PDB entry 9EQI | X-ray diffraction, 1.40 A resolution | chains S and L of the 4 polymer chains in the assembly

== Chain S ==
Molecule: Hydrogenase-1 small chain
Organism: Escherichia coli
Notes: EC 1.12.99.6
UniProtKB: P69739 (MBHS_ECOLI); residues 1-271 here correspond to UniProt positions 46-316 (UniProt number = residue number + 45)
Amino-acid sequence (279 residues; numbered 1 to 279; the number before each row is that of its first residue):
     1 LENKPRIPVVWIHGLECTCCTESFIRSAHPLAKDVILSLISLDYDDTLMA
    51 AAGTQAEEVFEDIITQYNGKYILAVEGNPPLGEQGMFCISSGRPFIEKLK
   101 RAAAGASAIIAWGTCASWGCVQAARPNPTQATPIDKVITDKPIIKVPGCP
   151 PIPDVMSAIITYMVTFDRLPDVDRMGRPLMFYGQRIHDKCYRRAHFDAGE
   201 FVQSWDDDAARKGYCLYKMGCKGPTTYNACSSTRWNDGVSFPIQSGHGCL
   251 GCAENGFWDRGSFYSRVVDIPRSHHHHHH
Not modelled in the structure: 1-3, 267-279
Differences from the reference sequence: expression tag (272-279)
Ion coordination: fe4-s3 cluster Fe: Cys-17, Cys-19, Cys-20, Cys-115, Cys-120, Cys-149; 4Fe-4S cluster Fe: His-187, Cys-190, Cys-215, Cys-221; 3Fe-4S cluster Fe: Cys-230, Cys-249, Cys-252
Small-molecule neighbours:
  - 3Fe-4S cluster (F3S): Ile-186, Thr-226, Asn-228, Cys-230, Trp-235, Phe-241, Pro-242, Cys-249, Leu-250, Gly-251, Cys-252, Ala-253
  - fe4-s3 cluster (SF3): Glu-16, Cys-17, Thr-18, Cys-19, Cys-20, Glu-76, Gly-113, Thr-114, Cys-115, Cys-120, Gly-148, Cys-149, Pro-150
  - 4Fe-4S cluster (SF4): Ile-186, His-187, Cys-190, Arg-192, Arg-193, Phe-196, Cys-215, Leu-216, Tyr-217, Cys-221, Gly-223, Pro-224, Ile-243
Swiss-Prot annotation at these positions:
  - binding site ([4Fe-4S] cluster): Cys-17, Cys-20, Cys-115, Cys-149, His-187, Cys-190, Cys-215, Cys-221
  - binding site ([3Fe-4S] cluster): Cys-230, Cys-249, Cys-252

== Chain L ==
Molecule: Hydrogenase-1 large chain
Organism: Escherichia coli
Notes: EC 1.12.99.6
UniProtKB: P0ACD8 (MBHL_ECOLI); numbering as in UniProt (aligned over 1-582)
Amino-acid sequence (582 residues; each row starts with the number of its first residue):
     1 MSTQYETQGYTINNAGRRLVVDPITRIEGHMRCEVNINDQNVITNAVSCG
    51 TMFRGLEIILQGRDPRDAWAFVERICGVCTGVHALASVYAIEDAIGIKVP
   101 DNANIIRNIMLATLWCHDHLVHFYQLAGMDWIDVLDALKADPRKTSELAQ
   151 SLSSWPKSSPGYFFDVQNRLKKFVEGGQLGIFRNGYWGHPQYKLPPEANL
   201 MGFAHYLEALDFQREIVKIHAVFGGKNPHPNWIVGGMPCAINIDESGAVG
   251 AVNMERLNLVQSIITRTADFINNVMIPDALAIGQFNKPWSEIGTGLSDKC
   301 VLSYGAFPDIANDFGEKSLLMPGGAVINGDFNNVLPVDLVDPQQVQEFVD
   351 HAWYRYPNDQVGRHPFDGITDPWYNPGDVKGSDTNIQQLNEQERYSWIKA
   401 PRWRGNAMEVGPLARTLIAYHKGDAATVESVDRMMSALNLPLSGIQSTLG
   451 RILCRAHEAQWAAGKLQYFFDKLMTNLKNGNLATASTEKWEPATWPTECR
   501 GVGFTEAPRGALGHWAAIRDGKIDLYQCVVPTTWNASPRDPKGQIGAYEA
   551 ALMNTKMAIPEQPLEILRTLHSFDPCLACSTH
Not modelled in the structure: 1
Ion coordination: Mg2+: Glu-57, Cys-528; Ni2+: Cys-76, Cys-79, Cys-576, Cys-579; carbonmonoxide-(dicyano) iron Fe: Cys-79, Cys-579
Small-molecule neighbours: carbonmonoxide-(dicyano) iron (FCO): Cys-79, Val-82, His-83, Ala-507, Pro-508, Arg-509, Leu-512, Val-530, Pro-531, Thr-532, Cys-576, Cys-579
Swiss-Prot annotation at these positions:
  - binding site (Ni(2+)): Cys-76, Cys-79, Cys-576, Cys-579

== Chain S / chain L interface ==
Contacting residue pairs (203; chain S residue first):
  Pro-5(S) / Gln-178(L)
  Arg-6(S) / Phe-173(L)  hydrogen bond (side chain-backbone)
  Arg-6(S) / Gln-178(L)  hydrogen bond (backbone-side chain)
  His-13(S) / His-30(L)  hydrogen bond (backbone-side chain)
  Gly-14(S) / His-30(L)  hydrogen bond (backbone-side chain)
  Leu-15(S) / Met-52(L)  hydrophobic
  Leu-15(S) / Phe-53(L)
  Glu-16(S) / Gly-29(L)
  Glu-16(S) / Met-52(L)
  Glu-16(S) / Arg-54(L)
  Glu-16(S) / Ala-578(L)
  Cys-17(S) / Glu-28(L)
  Cys-17(S) / Arg-54(L)
  Cys-17(S) / Arg-74(L)
  Cys-17(S) / Ile-75(L)
  Cys-17(S) / Cys-76(L)  hydrophobic
  Cys-17(S) / Gly-77(L)  hydrogen bond (backbone-backbone)
  Cys-17(S) / Val-78(L)
  Cys-17(S) / His-229(L)  hydrogen bond
  Thr-18(S) / Glu-28(L)  hydrogen bond
  Cys-19(S) / Gly-77(L)
  Cys-19(S) / Pro-228(L)
  Cys-19(S) / His-229(L)
  Glu-22(S) / Gly-77(L)
  Glu-22(S) / Val-78(L)
  Glu-22(S) / His-117(L)
  Glu-22(S) / Pro-228(L)
  Ser-23(S) / Pro-228(L)
  Ile-25(S) / Gln-213(L)  hydrogen bond (backbone-side chain)
  Arg-26(S) / His-117(L)  hydrogen bond
  Arg-26(S) / Gln-213(L)  hydrogen bond
  Arg-26(S) / Arg-214(L)
  Arg-26(S) / Val-217(L)
  Arg-26(S) / Asn-227(L)  hydrogen bond
  Arg-26(S) / Pro-228(L)
  Ser-27(S) / Arg-214(L)
  Ala-28(S) / Arg-214(L)
  Leu-31(S) / Asp-211(L)
  Leu-31(S) / Arg-214(L)
  Lys-33(S) / Leu-210(L)
  Lys-33(S) / Asp-211(L)  salt bridge
  Asp-34(S) / Arg-169(L)  salt bridge
  Ile-36(S) / Phe-173(L)
  Leu-37(S) / Arg-169(L)
  Leu-37(S) / Phe-173(L)
  Ser-38(S) / Arg-169(L)  hydrogen bond
  Ser-41(S) / Gln-178(L)
  Leu-42(S) / Gly-180(L)
  Leu-42(S) / Ile-181(L)  hydrogen bond (backbone-backbone)
  Asp-43(S) / Gly-180(L)
  Asp-43(S) / Arg-183(L)  salt bridge
  Asp-46(S) / Thr-25(L)
  Asp-46(S) / Arg-26(L)  hydrogen bond (backbone-backbone)
  Thr-47(S) / Arg-26(L)
  Thr-47(S) / Ile-27(L)
  Thr-47(S) / Leu-126(L)
  Leu-48(S) / Arg-26(L)
  Leu-48(S) / Met-129(L)
  Leu-48(S) / Ile-181(L)
  Met-49(S) / Thr-25(L)
  Met-49(S) / Arg-26(L)  hydrogen bond (backbone-side chain)
  Met-49(S) / Ile-181(L)
  Ala-50(S) / Arg-26(L)  hydrogen bond (backbone-side chain)
  Ala-50(S) / Met-129(L)
  Ala-50(S) / Ile-181(L)  hydrogen bond (backbone-backbone)
  Ala-50(S) / Tyr-186(L)
  Ala-50(S) / Trp-187(L)  hydrophobic
  Ala-51(S) / Thr-25(L)  hydrogen bond (backbone-side chain)
  Ala-51(S) / Arg-183(L)
  Ala-51(S) / Asn-184(L)
  Ala-52(S) / Pro-23(L)
  Ala-52(S) / Thr-25(L)
  Ala-52(S) / Tyr-186(L)  hydrogen bond (backbone-side chain)
  Ala-52(S) / Leu-567(L)  hydrophobic
  Gly-53(S) / Val-21(L)
  Gly-53(S) / Asp-22(L)
  Gly-53(S) / Pro-23(L)  hydrogen bond (backbone-backbone)
  Gln-55(S) / Asn-184(L)  hydrogen bond (backbone-side chain)
  Gln-55(S) / Tyr-186(L)  hydrogen bond
  Gln-55(S) / Glu-561(L)  hydrogen bond (side chain-backbone)
  Gln-55(S) / Pro-563(L)
  Glu-58(S) / Asn-184(L)  hydrogen bond
  Val-59(S) / Arg-183(L)
  Val-59(S) / Asn-184(L)
  Asp-62(S) / Arg-183(L)  salt bridge
  Ile-63(S) / Arg-183(L)
  Glu-83(S) / Trp-373(L)
  Glu-83(S) / Tyr-374(L)  hydrogen bond (side chain-backbone)
  Gln-84(S) / Asp-383(L)
  Gln-84(S) / Thr-384(L)
  Met-86(S) / Tyr-374(L)
  Met-86(S) / Asp-383(L)
  Met-86(S) / Thr-384(L)
  Met-86(S) / Ile-386(L)  hydrophobic
  Met-86(S) / Trp-397(L)  hydrogen bond (backbone-side chain)
  Phe-87(S) / Thr-51(L)
  Phe-87(S) / Met-52(L)
  Phe-87(S) / Phe-53(L)  hydrogen bond (backbone-backbone)
  Phe-87(S) / Pro-372(L)  hydrophobic
  Phe-87(S) / Trp-397(L)  hydrophobic
  Cys-88(S) / His-30(L)
  Cys-88(S) / Thr-51(L)
  Ile-89(S) / Thr-51(L)  hydrogen bond (backbone-backbone)
  Ser-90(S) / Asp-22(L)
  Ser-91(S) / Asp-22(L)  hydrogen bond (backbone-side chain)
  Ser-91(S) / Pro-23(L)
  Gly-92(S) / Asp-22(L)  hydrogen bond (backbone-side chain)
  Gly-92(S) / Arg-32(L)
  Gly-92(S) / Thr-384(L)
  Gly-92(S) / Asn-385(L)
  Gly-92(S) / Ile-386(L)  hydrogen bond (backbone-backbone)
  Arg-93(S) / Thr-384(L)
  Arg-93(S) / Asn-385(L)  hydrogen bond
  Pro-94(S) / Thr-384(L)
  Val-121(S) / Leu-56(L)  hydrophobic
  Val-121(S) / Ile-59(L)
  Val-121(S) / Phe-71(L)
  Val-121(S) / Arg-74(L)
  Gln-122(S) / Arg-54(L)
  Gln-122(S) / Ile-59(L)
  Ala-124(S) / Ile-59(L)
  Ala-124(S) / Arg-63(L)
  Arg-125(S) / Ile-59(L)
  Arg-125(S) / Arg-63(L)  hydrogen bond (backbone-side chain)
  Pro-126(S) / Ile-58(L)  hydrophobic
  Pro-126(S) / Ile-59(L)
  Pro-128(S) / Arg-54(L)
  Pro-128(S) / Gly-55(L)
  Pro-128(S) / Ile-59(L)
  Thr-129(S) / Phe-53(L)
  Thr-129(S) / Arg-54(L)
  Cys-149(S) / Arg-74(L)  hydrogen bond (backbone-side chain)
  Cys-149(S) / Lys-226(L)  hydrogen bond (backbone-side chain)
  Cys-149(S) / His-229(L)
  Pro-150(S) / Lys-226(L)
  Pro-150(S) / Pro-228(L)
  Arg-192(S) / Gly-250(L)  hydrogen bond (side chain-backbone)
  Trp-205(S) / Ile-233(L)  hydrophobic
  Trp-205(S) / Ala-485(L)  hydrophobic
  Trp-205(S) / Thr-487(L)
  Trp-205(S) / Trp-490(L)
  Asp-206(S) / Ala-240(L)
  Asp-206(S) / Ala-483(L)
  Asp-206(S) / Thr-484(L)  hydrogen bond (side chain-backbone)
  Asp-206(S) / Ala-485(L)
  Ala-210(S) / Ala-240(L)
  Arg-211(S) / Ala-240(L)
  Arg-211(S) / Ile-241(L)
  Arg-211(S) / Asn-242(L)  hydrogen bond (backbone-side chain)
  Arg-211(S) / Gly-247(L)
  Arg-211(S) / Ala-251(L)
  Arg-211(S) / Ala-483(L)
  Lys-212(S) / Ser-246(L)
  Lys-212(S) / Gly-247(L)
  Gly-213(S) / Gly-250(L)  hydrogen bond (backbone-backbone)
  Trp-235(S) / Gly-225(L)
  Trp-235(S) / Lys-226(L)
  Trp-235(S) / Asn-227(L)
  Asn-236(S) / Val-217(L)
  Asn-236(S) / Lys-218(L)
  Asn-236(S) / Ala-221(L)
  Asn-236(S) / Lys-226(L)
  Asn-236(S) / Asn-227(L)  hydrogen bond (side chain-backbone)
  Asp-237(S) / Lys-218(L)  salt bridge
  Val-239(S) / Lys-218(L)
  Val-239(S) / Ala-221(L)  hydrophobic
  Val-239(S) / Val-222(L)  hydrophobic
  Val-239(S) / Arg-256(L)  hydrogen bond (backbone-side chain)
  Val-239(S) / Leu-259(L)  hydrophobic
  Ser-240(S) / Ala-221(L)  hydrogen bond (side chain-backbone)
  Ser-240(S) / Gly-225(L)
  Phe-241(S) / Gly-225(L)  hydrogen bond (backbone-backbone)
  Pro-242(S) / Gly-225(L)
  Pro-242(S) / Lys-226(L)
  Pro-242(S) / Asn-231(L)
  Gln-244(S) / Arg-256(L)
  Ser-245(S) / Ala-221(L)  hydrogen bond (side chain-backbone)
  Ser-245(S) / Val-222(L)  hydrogen bond (side chain-backbone)
  Ser-245(S) / Gly-225(L)  hydrogen bond (side chain-backbone)
  Ser-245(S) / Pro-238(L)
  Ser-245(S) / Cys-239(L)
  Gly-246(S) / Pro-238(L)
  His-247(S) / Trp-69(L)
  His-247(S) / Asn-231(L)
  His-247(S) / Trp-232(L)
  His-247(S) / Ile-233(L)
  His-247(S) / Pro-238(L)
  Leu-250(S) / Asn-231(L)
  Trp-258(S) / Arg-63(L)  hydrogen bond (backbone-side chain)
  Trp-258(S) / Ala-70(L)
  Trp-258(S) / Phe-71(L)
  Trp-258(S) / Arg-74(L)
  Asp-259(S) / Arg-63(L)  salt bridge
  Ser-262(S) / Asp-67(L)  hydrogen bond
  Phe-263(S) / Asp-67(L)  hydrogen bond (backbone-side chain)
  Phe-263(S) / Ala-70(L)  hydrophobic
  Phe-263(S) / Phe-71(L)  hydrophobic
  Tyr-264(S) / Arg-66(L)
  Tyr-264(S) / Asp-67(L)
  Tyr-264(S) / Trp-69(L)  hydrogen bond
  Tyr-264(S) / Trp-232(L)
  Tyr-264(S) / Ile-233(L)
  Tyr-264(S) / Trp-490(L)  hydrophobic
Other interface residues (no listed pair), chain S (88 interface residues in all): Tyr-44, Thr-54, Ala-56, Glu-57, Gln-66, Tyr-67, Ser-204
Other interface residues (no listed pair), chain L (98 interface residues in all): Val-20, Asp-64, Val-121, Gln-125, Phe-182, Gly-185, Leu-207, Phe-223, Gly-224, Trp-353, Gln-387, Leu-482, Gln-562

== In short ==
88 residues of chain S face 98 of chain L across their interface, with 50 hydrogen bonds and 6 salt bridges.
Polar pairs include Lys-33(S)/Asp-211(L), Asp-34(S)/Arg-169(L) and Asp-43(S)/Arg-183(L). Chain S binds 4Fe-4S
cluster, 3Fe-4S cluster and fe4-s3 cluster. Ligands of chain L: carbonmonoxide-(dicyano) iron.
Chain S is Hydrogenase-1 small chain and chain L is Hydrogenase-1 large chain, both from Escherichia coli; the
structure, Hydrogenase-1 Ni-B state poised at +100mV, was determined by X-ray diffraction.
